PDB entry 3A46 | X-ray diffraction, 2.20 A resolution | chains A and C of the 3 polymer chains in the assembly

== Chain A ==
Molecule: Formamidopyrimidine-DNA glycosylase
Organism: Acanthamoeba polyphaga mimivirus
Notes: EC 3.2.2.23
UniProtKB: Q5UQ00 (FPG_MIMIV); residues 1-287 here = UniProt positions 1-287
Amino-acid sequence (289 residues; numbered 1 to 289; the number before each row is that of its first residue):
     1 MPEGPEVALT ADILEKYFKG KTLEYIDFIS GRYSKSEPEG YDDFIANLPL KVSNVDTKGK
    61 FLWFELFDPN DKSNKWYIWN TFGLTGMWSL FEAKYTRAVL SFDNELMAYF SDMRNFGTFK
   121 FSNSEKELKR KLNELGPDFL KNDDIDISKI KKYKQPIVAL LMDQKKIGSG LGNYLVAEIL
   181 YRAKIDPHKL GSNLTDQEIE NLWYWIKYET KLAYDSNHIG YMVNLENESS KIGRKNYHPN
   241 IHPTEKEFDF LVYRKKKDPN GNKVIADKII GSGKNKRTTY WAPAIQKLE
Unresolved in the structure: 1
Construct notes: expression tag (288-289)
Reported in the primary citation:
  - catalytic residues: Pro2
  - catalytic residues: Glu3 (proposed by the authors, not directly observed)
  - contacts within the chain: Glu3-Gly172 (hydrogen bond), Glu3-Tyr174 (hydrogen bond), Glu3-Leu175 (hydrogen bond)
  - conformationally variable residues (side-chain flip): Pro2, Arg114, Phe116
  - binding site for the 13-nt DNA strand: Leu84, Arg114, Phe116

== Chain C ==
Molecule: 13-nt DNA strand
Sequence (13 nucleotides; numbered 1 to 13; the number before each row is that of its first residue):
     1 GTAGACCTGG ACG

== Chain A / chain C interface ==
Contacting residue pairs - 18 pairs, chain A then chain C:
  Tyr95(A) - DT8(C)  phosphate contact
  Tyr95(A) - DG9(C)  hydrogen bond to the phosphate
  Met113(A) - DT8(C)  sugar contact
  Arg114(A) - DC7(C)  hydrogen bond to the base
  Arg114(A) - DT8(C)  base contact
  Asn115(A) - DC7(C)  hydrogen bond to the phosphate
  Asn115(A) - DT8(C)  phosphate contact
  Phe116(A) - DC6(C)  base contact
  Phe116(A) - DC7(C)  base contact
  Ser272(A) - DT2(C)  base contact
  Ser272(A) - DA3(C)  hydrogen bond to the base
  Gly273(A) - DA3(C)  hydrogen bond to the phosphate
  Gly273(A) - DG4(C)  phosphate contact
  Lys274(A) - DG4(C)  hydrogen bond to the base
  Lys274(A) - DA5(C)  salt bridge to the phosphate
  Asn275(A) - DA3(C)  base contact
  Asn275(A) - DG4(C)  hydrogen bond to the base
  Asn275(A) - DA5(C)  base contact
Other interface residues (no listed pair), chain A (12 interface residues in all): Lys94, Arg97, Lys276
Other interface residues (no listed pair), chain C (9 interface residues in all): DG10

== Overview ==
12 residues of chain A and 9 residues of chain C are in contact; the contacts include 7 hydrogen bonds and 1
salt bridge. Polar contacts include Arg114(A)-DC7(C), Ser272(A)-DA3(C) and Lys274(A)-DG4(C). From the paper:
catalytic residues Pro2(A) and Glu3(A); a binding site for the 13-nt DNA strand at Leu84(A), Arg114(A) and
Phe116(A).
Here chain A is Formamidopyrimidine-DNA glycosylase (Acanthamoeba polyphaga mimivirus) and chain C is a 13-nt
DNA strand. Entry 3A46 (Crystal structure of MvNei1/THF complex) was determined by X-ray diffraction (same
publication as 3A42 and 3A45).
